PDB entry 7UPQ | X-ray diffraction, 3.35 A resolution | chains A and B of the 3 polymer chains in the assembly

== Chain A ==
Molecule: DHT03 protein A
Organism: synthetic construct
Chain sequence (202 residues; numbered 1 to 202; the number before each row is that of its first residue):
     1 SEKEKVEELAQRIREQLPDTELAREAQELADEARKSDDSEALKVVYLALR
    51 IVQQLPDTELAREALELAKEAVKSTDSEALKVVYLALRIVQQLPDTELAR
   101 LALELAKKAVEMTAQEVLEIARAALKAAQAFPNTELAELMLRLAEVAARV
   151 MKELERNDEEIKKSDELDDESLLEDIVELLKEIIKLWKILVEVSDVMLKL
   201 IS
Not modelled in the structure: 164-167

== Chain B ==
Molecule: DHT03 protein B
Organism: synthetic construct
Chain sequence (77 residues; each row starts with the number of its first residue):
     1 GPVDEIDKEVKKLEEEAKKSQEEVERLKQEVEKASKAGLDHEGDSRIFKK
    51 IHDVVTKQIKVILRLIAVYAELVAIIG

== Chain A / chain B interface ==
Pairs across the interface - 28 pairs, chain A then chain B:
  Glu116(A) - Lys60(B)
  Glu116(A) - Arg64(B)  salt bridge
  Ile120(A) - Ile66(B)  hydrophobic
  Ile120(A) - Ala67(B)  hydrophobic
  Ala123(A) - Ala67(B)
  Ala123(A) - Ala70(B)  hydrophobic
  Ala127(A) - Ala74(B)  hydrophobic
  Phe131(A) - Val73(B)
  Phe131(A) - Ala74(B)  hydrophobic
  Phe131(A) - Gly77(B)
  Leu136(A) - Val73(B)  hydrophobic
  Met140(A) - Ala70(B)  hydrophobic
  Leu143(A) - Ile66(B)  hydrophobic
  Ala147(A) - Leu63(B)  hydrophobic
  Met151(A) - Ile59(B)  hydrophobic
  Met151(A) - Leu63(B)  hydrophobic
  Leu154(A) - His52(B)
  Leu154(A) - Ile59(B)  hydrophobic
  Asp158(A) - His52(B)  salt bridge
  Ile161(A) - Phe48(B)  hydrophobic
  Lys162(A) - Lys49(B)
  Trp187(A) - Ile62(B)  hydrophobic
  Leu190(A) - Tyr69(B)  hydrophobic
  Ser194(A) - Tyr69(B)  hydrogen bond
  Met197(A) - Val73(B)  hydrophobic
  Met197(A) - Ile76(B)  hydrophobic
  Leu200(A) - Gly77(B)
  Ile201(A) - Ile76(B)  hydrophobic
Interface residues without a listed pair, chain A (26 interface residues in all): Glu119, Ala124, Ala130, Leu172, Leu186, Val193
Interface residues without a listed pair, chain B (18 interface residues in all): Val55, Glu71

== In short ==
Chain A and chain B form an interface of 26 and 18 residues respectively, with 1 hydrogen bond and 2 salt
bridges. Polar pairs include Glu116(A)-Arg64(B), Asp158(A)-His52(B) and Ser194(A)-Tyr69(B).
Chain A is DHT03 protein A and chain B is DHT03 protein B, both from synthetic construct; the structure,
Crystal structure of designed heterotrimeric assembly DHT03_1arm_A21/B/C, was determined by X-ray diffraction,
deposited together with 7UPO and 7UPP.
